Entry 8Y2H (electron microscopy, 3.30 A resolution); this record covers chains B and A of the 8 polymer chains in the assembly.

[Chain B (and A)]
Molecule: Delta-1-pyrroline-5-carboxylate synthase A
Source organism: Arabidopsis thaliana
Notes: EC 2.7.2.11, 1.2.1.41; chain A of this document is another copy of the same molecule, construct and numbering; everything in this record applies to it too
Reference sequence: P54887 (P5CS1_ARATH); residues 1-717 here = UniProt positions 1-717
Sequence (727 residues; numbered -9 to 717; the number before each row is that of its first residue; numbers below 1 keep their minus sign (Met-9 is residue -9)):
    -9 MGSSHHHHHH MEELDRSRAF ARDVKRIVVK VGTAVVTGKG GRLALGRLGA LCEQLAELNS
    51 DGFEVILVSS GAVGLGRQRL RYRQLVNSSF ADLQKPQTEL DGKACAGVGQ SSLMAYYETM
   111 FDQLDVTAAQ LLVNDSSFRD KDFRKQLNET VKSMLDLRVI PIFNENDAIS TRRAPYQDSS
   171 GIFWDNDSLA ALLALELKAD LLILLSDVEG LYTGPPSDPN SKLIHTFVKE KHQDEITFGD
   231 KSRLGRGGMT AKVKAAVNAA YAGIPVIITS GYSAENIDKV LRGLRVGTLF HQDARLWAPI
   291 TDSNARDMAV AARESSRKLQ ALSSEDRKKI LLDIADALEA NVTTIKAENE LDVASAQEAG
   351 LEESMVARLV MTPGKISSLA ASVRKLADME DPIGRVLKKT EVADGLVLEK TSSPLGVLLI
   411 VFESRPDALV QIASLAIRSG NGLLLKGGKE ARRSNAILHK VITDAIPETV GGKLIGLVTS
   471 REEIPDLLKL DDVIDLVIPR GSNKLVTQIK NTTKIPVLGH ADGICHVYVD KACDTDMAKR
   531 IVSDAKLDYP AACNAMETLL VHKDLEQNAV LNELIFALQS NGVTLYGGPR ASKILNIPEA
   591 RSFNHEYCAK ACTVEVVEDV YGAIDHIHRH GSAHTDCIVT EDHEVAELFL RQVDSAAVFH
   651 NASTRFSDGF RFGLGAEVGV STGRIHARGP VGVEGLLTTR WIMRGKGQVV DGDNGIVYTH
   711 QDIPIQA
Unresolved in the structure: -9 to 4, 163-168, 229-237, 287-717 (chain A: -9 to 71, 87-717)
Construct notes: initiating methionine (-9); expression tag (-8 to 0)
UniProt features mapped onto this chain:
  - binding site (substrate): Ser60, Asp157, Asn176
  - binding site (ATP): Ser196, Asp197, Arg236 to Lys242
Ligand contacts: ATP (adenosine-5'-triphosphate): Lys20, Gly22, Thr23, Ala24, Ser60, Asp177, Ser196, Asp197, Val198, Gly200, Gly204, Pro205, Pro206, Thr227, Phe228, Gly238, Met239, Lys242
Reported in the primary citation:
  - binding site for ATP: Lys20, Asp177, Lys242
  - self-association interface (contacts with another copy of this molecule); pairs are residue here / residue on that copy: Val76-Ala81 (backbone contact), Ser78-Phe80 (backbone contact), Phe80-Phe80 (pi stacking)

[Interface between chain B and chain A]
Pairs across the interface (9; chain B residue first):
  Val76(B) - Phe80(A)  hydrogen bond (backbone-backbone)
  Val76(B) - Ala81(A)  hydrogen bond (backbone-backbone)
  Ser78(B) - Ser79(A)
  Ser78(B) - Phe80(A)  hydrogen bond (backbone-backbone)
  Ser79(B) - Ser78(A)
  Ser79(B) - Ser79(A)
  Phe80(B) - Val76(A)
  Phe80(B) - Ser78(A)  hydrogen bond (backbone-backbone)
  Ala81(B) - Val76(A)  hydrogen bond (backbone-backbone)
Also at the interface, not in a pair above, chain B (7 interface residues in all): Leu75, Asn77
Also at the interface, not in a pair above, chain A (6 interface residues in all): Leu75

[Summary]
7 residues of chain B face 6 of chain A across their interface, with 5 hydrogen bonds. Backbone hydrogen bonds
pair Val76(B)-Phe80(A), Val76(B)-Ala81(A) and Ser78(B)-Phe80(A). Ligands of chain B: ATP. From the paper: a
binding site for ATP at Lys20(B), Asp177(B) and Lys242(B); a self-association interface involving Val76(B),
Ser78(B) and Phe80(B) among others.
Both chains are Delta-1-pyrroline-5-carboxylate synthase A (Arabidopsis thaliana). Entry 8Y2H (GK tetramer of
AtP5CS1 filament with adjacent hooks, reaction state) was determined by electron microscopy together with 8J0F
from the same study.
